Entry 7YYZ (X-ray diffraction, 2.20 A resolution); this record covers chains B and F of the 3 polymer chains in the assembly.

Chain B:
Name: Tubulin beta-2B chain
Organism: Bos taurus
UniProtKB: Q6B856 (TBB2B_BOVIN); numbering as in UniProt (aligned over 1-445)
Chain sequence (445 residues; each row starts with the number of its first residue):
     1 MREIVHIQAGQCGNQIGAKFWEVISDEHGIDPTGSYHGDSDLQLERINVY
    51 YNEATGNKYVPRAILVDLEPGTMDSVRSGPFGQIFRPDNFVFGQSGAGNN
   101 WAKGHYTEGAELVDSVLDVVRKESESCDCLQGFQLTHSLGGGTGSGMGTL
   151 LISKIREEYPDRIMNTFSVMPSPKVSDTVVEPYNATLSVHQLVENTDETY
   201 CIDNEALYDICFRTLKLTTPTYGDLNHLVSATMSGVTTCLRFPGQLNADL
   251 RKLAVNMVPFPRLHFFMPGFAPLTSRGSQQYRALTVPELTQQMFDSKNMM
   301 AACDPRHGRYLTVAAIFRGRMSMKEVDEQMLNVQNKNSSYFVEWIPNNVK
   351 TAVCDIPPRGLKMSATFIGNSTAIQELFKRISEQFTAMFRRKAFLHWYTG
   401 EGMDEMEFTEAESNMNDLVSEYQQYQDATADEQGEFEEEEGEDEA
Unresolved in the structure: 279-283, 432-445
Curated features (UniProtKB/Swiss-Prot):
  - motif: Met1 to Ile4 (MREI motif)
  - binding site (GTP): Gln11, Glu69, Ser138, Gly142, Thr143, Gly144, Asn204, Asn226
  - binding site (Mg(2+)): Glu69
  - modified residue: Ser40 (Phosphoserine), Thr55 (Phosphothreonine), Lys58 (N6-acetyllysine), Ser172 (Phosphoserine), Thr285 (Phosphothreonine), Thr290 (Phosphothreonine), Arg318 (Omega-N-methylarginine), Glu438 (5-glutamyl polyglutamate)
  - cross-link (Glycyl lysine isopeptide (Lys-Gly)): Lys58 (interchain with G-Cter in ubiquitin), Lys324 (interchain with G-Cter in ubiquitin)
Small-molecule neighbours:
  - GDP (guanosine-5'-diphosphate): Gly10, Gln11, Cys12, Gln15, Ile16, Asp67, Ala97, Asn99, Ser138, Gly140, Gly141, Gly142, Thr143, Gly144, Val169, Pro171, Val175, Ser176, Glu181, Asn204, Leu207, Tyr222, Leu225, Asn226
  - Azo-Combretastatin A4 (trans) (VYT): Val236, Cys239, Leu240, Leu246, Asn247, Ala248, Asp249, Leu250, Lys252, Leu253, Asn256, Met257, Thr312, Val313, Ala314, Ile316, Asn347, Asn348, Val349, Lys350, Ile368

Chain F:
Name: Designed Ankyrin Repeat Protein (DARPIN) D1
Organism: synthetic construct
Notes: antibody fragment or engineered binder
Chain sequence (169 residues; each row starts with the number of its first residue):
     1 MRGSHHHHHHGSDLGKKLLEAARAGQDDEVRILMANGADVNATDASGLTP
    51 LHLAATYGHLEIVEVLLKHGADVNAIDIMGSTPLHLAALIGHLEIVEVLL
   101 KHGADVNAVDTWGDTPLHLAAIMGHLEIVEVLLKHGADVNAQDKFGKTAF
   151 DISIDNGNEDLAEILQKLN
Unresolved in the structure: 1-12, 168-169

Chain B / chain F interface:
Residue-residue contacts (26):
  Pro173(B) with Met123(F)
  Lys174(B) with Asn158(F), hydrogen bond; Asp160(F), salt bridge
  Asp177(B) with Met123(F); His125(F), salt bridge
  Val179(B) with Leu89(F); Ile90(F)
  Arg213(B) with Glu159(F), salt bridge; Asp160(F), salt bridge
  Glu383(B) with Ile122(F); Ile152(F); Asn156(F), hydrogen bond
  Gln384(B) with Ile122(F); Met123(F)
  Met388(B) with Leu89(F), hydrophobic; Met123(F), hydrophobic
  Arg390(B) with Trp112(F); Asp114(F), salt bridge
  Arg391(B) with Asp110(F), salt bridge; Trp112(F); Asp114(F), salt bridge; Leu119(F)
  Ala393(B) with Ile90(F), hydrophobic
  Phe394(B) with Thr56(F); Ile90(F), hydrophobic
  His396(B) with Tyr57(F), hydrogen bond
Other interface residues (no listed pair), chain B (16 interface residues in all): Tyr208, Asp209, Ala387
Other interface residues (no listed pair), chain F (21 interface residues in all): Ser81, Leu86, Gly124, Phe145, Glu163

Overview:
The interface between chain B and chain F involves 16 residues on one side and 21 on the other; the contacts
include 3 hydrogen bonds and 7 salt bridges. Polar contacts include Lys174(B)-Asp160(F), Asp177(B)-His125(F)
and Arg213(B)-Glu159(F). Chain B binds GDP and Azo-Combretastatin A4 (trans).
Chain B is Tubulin beta-2B chain (Bos taurus) and chain F is Designed Ankyrin Repeat Protein (DARPIN) D1
(synthetic construct); the structure, Molecular snapshots of drug release from tubulin: 10 microseconds after
photoactivation, was determined by X-ray diffraction together with 7YYY, 7YZ0, 7YZ1, 7YZ2, 7YZ3, 7YZ5 and 7YZ6
from the same study.
